Entry 8I9E (electron microscopy, 3.20 A resolution); this record covers chains A and E.

[Chain A]
Protein: Processed angiotensin-converting enzyme 2
From: Homo sapiens
UniProt: Q9BYF1 (ACE2_HUMAN); residue numbers follow UniProt; this construct covers 19-615
Sequence (616 residues; numbered 0 to 615; the number before each row is that of its first residue; numbering starts at 0):
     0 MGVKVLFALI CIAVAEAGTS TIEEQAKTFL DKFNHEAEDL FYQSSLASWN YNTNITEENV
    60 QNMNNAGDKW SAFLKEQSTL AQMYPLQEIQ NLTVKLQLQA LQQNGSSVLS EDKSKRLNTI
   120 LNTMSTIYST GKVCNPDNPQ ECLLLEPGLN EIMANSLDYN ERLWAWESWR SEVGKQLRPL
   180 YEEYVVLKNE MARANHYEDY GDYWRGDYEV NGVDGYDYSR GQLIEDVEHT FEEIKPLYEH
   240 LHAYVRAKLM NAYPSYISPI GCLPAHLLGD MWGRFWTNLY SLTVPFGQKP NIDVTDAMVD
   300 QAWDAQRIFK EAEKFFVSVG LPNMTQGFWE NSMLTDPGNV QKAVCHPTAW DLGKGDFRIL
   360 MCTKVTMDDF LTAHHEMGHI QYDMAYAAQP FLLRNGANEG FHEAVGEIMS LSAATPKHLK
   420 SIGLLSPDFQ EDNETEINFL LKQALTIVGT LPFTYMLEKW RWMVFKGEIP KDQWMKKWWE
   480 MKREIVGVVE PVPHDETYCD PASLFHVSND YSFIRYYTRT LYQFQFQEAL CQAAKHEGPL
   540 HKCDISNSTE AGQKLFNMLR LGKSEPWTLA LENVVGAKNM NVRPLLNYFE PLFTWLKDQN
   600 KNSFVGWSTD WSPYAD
Not modelled in the structure: 0-18
Construct notes: initiating methionine (0); expression tag (1-18)
Swiss-Prot annotation at these positions:
  - region (Interaction with SARS-CoV spike glycoprotein): Asp30 to Tyr41, Met82 to Pro84, Lys353 to Arg357
  - active site: Glu375 (Proton acceptor), His505 (Proton donor)
  - binding site (chloride): Arg169, Trp477, Lys481
  - binding site (substrate): Arg273, His345, Pro346, Tyr515
  - binding site (Zn(2+)): His374, His378, Glu402
  - glycosylation (N-linked (GlcNAc...) asparagine): Asn53, Asn90, Asn103, Asn322, Asn432, Asn546
  - mutagenesis: Ser19 (S19P: Increases slightly the interaction with RBD domain of SARS-CoV-2 spike protein), Gln24 to Lys26 (Slightly inhibits interaction with SARS-CoV spike glycoprotein), Gln24 (Q24T: Increases slightly the interaction with RBD domain of SARS-CoV-2 spike protein), Ala25 (A25V: Increases slightly the interaction with RBD domain of SARS-CoV-2 spike protein), Thr27 (T27Y: Increases slightly the interaction with RBD domain of SARS-CoV-2 spike protein. In sACE2.v2.2; increases interaction with RBD domain of SARS-CoV-2 spike protein ...), Leu29 (L29F: Increases slightly the interaction with RBD domain of SARS-CoV-2 spike protein), Lys31 (K31D: Abolishes interaction with SARS-CoV spike glycoprotein; K31Y: Increases slightly the interaction with RBD domain of SARS-CoV-2 spike protein), Asn33 (N33D: Increases slightly the interaction with RBD domain of SARS-CoV-2 spike protein), His34 (H34A: Increases slightly the interaction with RBD domain of SARS-CoV-2 spike protein), Glu37 (E37A: No effect on interaction with SARS-CoV spike glycoprotein), Asp38 (D38A: No effect on interaction with SARS-CoV spike glycoprotein), Leu39 (L39R: Increases slightly the interaction with RBD domain of SARS-CoV-2 spike protein), 48 further mutagenesis entries in UniProt
Cystine bridges: Cys133-Cys141, Cys344-Cys361, Cys530-Cys542
Glycans and other covalent adducts: N-acetylglucosamine (NAG) linked to Asn53, Asn90, Asn103, Asn322, Asn432, Asn546

[Chain E]
Protein: Spike protein S1
From: Severe acute respiratory syndrome coronavirus 2
Notes: fragment: rbd
UniProt: P0DTC2 (SPIKE_SARS2); numbering as in UniProt (aligned over 319-541)
Sequence (223 residues; numbered 319 to 541; the number before each row is that of its first residue):
   319 RVQPTESIVR FPNITNLCPF DEVFNATRFA SVYAWNRKRI SNCVADYSVL YNFAPFFTFK
   379 CYGVSPTKLN DLCFTNVYAD SFVIRGNEVR QIAPGQTGNI ADYNYKLPDD FTGCVIAWNS
   439 NKLDSKVSGN YNYLYRLFRK SNLKPFERDI STEIYQAGNK PCNGVAGFNC YFPLRSYGFR
   499 PTYGVGHQPY RVVVLSFELL HAPATVCGPK KSTNLVKNKC VNF
Not modelled in the structure: 319-337, 360-363, 384-391, 517-541
Construct notes: variant Asp339 (Gly in P0DTC2), Phe371 (Ser in P0DTC2), Pro373 (Ser in P0DTC2), Phe375 (Ser in P0DTC2), Asn405 (Asp in P0DTC2), Asn417 (Lys in P0DTC2), Lys440 (Asn in P0DTC2), Ser446 (Gly in P0DTC2), Asn477 (Ser in P0DTC2), Lys478 (Thr in P0DTC2), Ala484 (Glu in P0DTC2), Arg493 (Gln in P0DTC2), Arg498 (Gln in P0DTC2), Tyr501 (Asn in P0DTC2), His505 (Tyr in P0DTC2)
Swiss-Prot annotation at these positions:
  - region: Asn448 to Phe456 (Immunodominant HLA epitope recognized by the CD8+)
  - glycosylation: Thr323 (O-linked (GalNAc) threonine), Ser325 (O-linked (HexNAc...) serine), Asn331 (N-linked (GlcNAc...) (complex) asparagine), Asn343 (N-linked (GlcNAc...) (complex) asparagine)
  - natural variant: Asp339 (G339D: In strain: Omicron/BA.1, Omicron/BA.2 and 4 more; this construct carries the variant), Arg346 (R346K: In strain: Mu/B.1.621; R346T: In strain: Omicron/BQ.1.1, Omicron/XBB.1.5 and 1 more), Leu368 (L368I: In strain: Omicron/XBB.1.5, Omicron/EG.5.1), Phe371 (S371F: In strain: Omicron/BA.2, Omicron/BA.2.12.1 and 6 more; this construct carries the variant), Pro373 (S373P: In strain: Omicron/BA.1, Omicron/BA.2 and 7 more; this construct carries the variant), Phe375 (S375F: In strain: Omicron/BA.1, Omicron/BA.2 and 7 more; this construct carries the variant), Thr376 (T376A: In strain: Omicron/BA.2, Omicron/BA.2.12.1 and 5 more), Asn405 (D405N: In strain: Omicron/BA.2, Omicron/BA.2.12.1 and 6 more; this construct carries the variant), Arg408 (R408S: In strain: Omicron/BA.2, Omicron/BA.2.12.1 and 6 more), Asn417 (K417N: In strain: Beta/B.1.351, Omicron/BA.1 and 8 more; this construct carries the variant), Lys440 (N440K: In strain: Omicron/BA.1, Omicron/BA.2 and 7 more; this construct carries the variant), Lys444 (K444T: In strain: Omicron/BQ.1.1), 16 further natural variant entries in UniProt
  - mutagenesis: Asn331 (N331Q: Reduced viral infectivity), Asn343 (N343Q: Reduced viral infectivity), Leu452 (L452R: Increased resistance to neutralizing antibodies. Decreases HLA binding to NF9 epitope. Increased binding affinity to human ACE2), Tyr453 (Y453F: Decreased HLA binding to NF9 epitope. Increased binding affinity to human ACE2), Ala475 (A475V: Increased resistance to neutralizing antibodies), Val483 (V483A: Increased resistance to neutralizing antibodies), Phe490 (F490L: Increased resistance to neutralizing antibodies and human covalescent sera neutralization), His519 (H519P: Increased resistance to human covalescent sera neutralization)
Cystine bridges: Cys379-Cys432, Cys480-Cys488
Glycans and other covalent adducts: N-acetylglucosamine (NAG) linked to Asn343

[How chain A and chain E interact]
Residue-residue contacts (24):
  Ser19(A) - Asn477(E)  hydrogen bond
  Thr27(A) - Phe456(E)
  Thr27(A) - Tyr489(E)
  Phe28(A) - Tyr489(E)
  Lys31(A) - Tyr489(E)
  Lys31(A) - Arg493(E)
  His34(A) - Tyr453(E)
  His34(A) - Arg493(E)
  His34(A) - Ser494(E)
  Asp38(A) - Tyr449(E)
  Tyr41(A) - Arg498(E)
  Tyr41(A) - Thr500(E)  hydrogen bond
  Tyr41(A) - Tyr501(E)
  Gln42(A) - Tyr449(E)
  Gln42(A) - Arg498(E)  hydrogen bond
  Met82(A) - Phe486(E)  hydrophobic
  Tyr83(A) - Phe486(E)
  Tyr83(A) - Asn487(E)  hydrogen bond
  Lys353(A) - Tyr501(E)
  Lys353(A) - Gly502(E)
  Lys353(A) - His505(E)
  Gly354(A) - Gly502(E)  hydrogen bond (backbone-backbone)
  Gly354(A) - His505(E)
  Asp355(A) - Thr500(E)
Interface residues without a listed pair, chain A (16 interface residues in all): Gln24, Leu79, Arg357
Interface residues without a listed pair, chain E (17 interface residues in all): Tyr473, Ala475, Gly496

[In short]
The interface between chain A and chain E involves 16 residues on one side and 17 on the other, with 5
hydrogen bonds. Polar contacts include Ser19(A)-Asn477(E), Tyr41(A)-Thr500(E) and Gln42(A)-Arg498(E).
N-acetylglucosamine is covalently linked to Asn53(A), Asn90(A), Asn103(A), Asn322(A), Asn432(A) and Asn546(A).
Chain A is Processed angiotensin-converting enzyme 2 (Homo sapiens) and chain E is Spike protein S1 (Severe
acute respiratory syndrome coronavirus 2); the structure, S-RBD(Omicron BA.3) in complex with PD of ACE2, was
determined by electron microscopy (same publication as 7Y20, 7Y21, 7Y1Y and 7Y1Z).
